6O7E - chains C and E of the 8 polymer chains in the assembly; structure by electron microscopy, 3.20 A resolution.

[Chain C]
Name: Csm3
Organism: Thermococcus onnurineus (strain NA1)
UniProt: B6YWC0 (B6YWC0_THEON); residues 1-290 here = UniProt positions 1-290
Chain sequence (291 residues; row label = number of the first residue in the row; numbering starts at 0):
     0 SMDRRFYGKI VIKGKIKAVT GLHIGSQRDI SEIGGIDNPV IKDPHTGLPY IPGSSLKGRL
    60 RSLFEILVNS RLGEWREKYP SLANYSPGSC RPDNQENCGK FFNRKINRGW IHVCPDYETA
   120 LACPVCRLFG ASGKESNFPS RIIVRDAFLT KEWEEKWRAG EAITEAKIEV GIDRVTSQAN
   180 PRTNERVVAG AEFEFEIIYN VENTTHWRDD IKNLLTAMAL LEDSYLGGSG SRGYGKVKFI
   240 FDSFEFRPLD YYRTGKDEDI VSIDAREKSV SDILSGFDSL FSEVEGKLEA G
Disordered / not traced: 0-3, 28-33, 288-290
Sequence notes: expression tag (0)
Metal / ion sites: Zn2+: H111, C113, C122, C125

[Chain E]
Name: Csm4
Organism: Thermococcus onnurineus (strain NA1)
UniProt: B6YWC1 (B6YWC1_THEON); numbering as in UniProt (aligned over 1-289)
Chain sequence (289 residues; each row starts with the number of its first residue):
     1 MPKFIAVKLI PKGPFRDIPR ADTLFGAIGN AISAIHGQSA VEELVDAFVG GARISSAFPY
    61 SGDTYYLPKP LSVEPALEGI LTGLDEEERY TTAKRLRKAK YLDLKNFELA LRLRPFTIPE
   121 EIPYARVDVP RVVLDRVTQD SSIYFWEEIR FREKSGVYFL YSGPREVFDG YIAPAMRFLG
   181 DTGIGGKSTW GAGLFEVEFH EMKIDAPGSE YSVTLSNALP TKTPVLWRLL RKGGWSFGRR
   241 KPRMTFIAEG SIVKNDPGGM ERLELGLSHE VYVYGLTFPL GVELPEGLE
Disordered / not traced: 1, 288-289

[How chain C and chain E interact]
Contacting residue pairs (63):
  F5(C) with A34(E); F178(E), hydrophobic
  K8(C) with F178(E); D181(E)
  S25(C) with P130(E)
  D42(C) with R150(E)
  P43(C) with V127(E), hydrophobic; R150(E)
  H44(C) with R150(E), hydrogen bond (side chain-backbone); F151(E); R152(E), hydrogen bond
  Y49(C) with R150(E), hydrogen bond
  G52(C) with W190(E)
  S53(C) with R131(E), hydrogen bond; W190(E)
  K56(C) with T189(E)
  S61(C) with R136(E)
  E64(C) with R136(E), salt bridge
  I65(C) with R136(E)
  R90(C) with D135(E), salt bridge; T138(E); D140(E), salt bridge
  F101(C) with R136(E)
  I105(C) with V133(E), hydrophobic
  N106(C) with S142(E)
  R107(C) with D140(E); S141(E), hydrogen bond (side chain-backbone); S142(E), hydrogen bond (backbone-side chain)
  G108(C) with D135(E)
  W109(C) with D135(E), hydrogen bond (backbone-side chain); R136(E)
  I110(C) with V133(E), hydrophobic; L134(E); R136(E)
  E134(C) with R239(E), salt bridge
  S139(C) with T189(E), hydrogen bond
  I141(C) with T189(E), hydrogen bond (backbone-side chain)
  I142(C) with D181(E); S188(E); T189(E); G191(E); L194(E), hydrophobic
  V143(C) with T189(E), hydrogen bond (backbone-backbone); W190(E); G191(E), hydrogen bond (backbone-backbone)
  R144(C) with K12(E), hydrogen bond (side chain-backbone); G191(E); L194(E)
  D145(C) with P14(E); W190(E)
  F147(C) with R150(E)
  I197(C) with D181(E)
  R246(C) with D181(E), salt bridge
  L248(C) with I35(E), hydrophobic
  Y251(C) with P174(E); R177(E), hydrogen bond (backbone-side chain); F178(E), hydrophobic; D181(E), hydrogen bond
  R252(C) with I35(E); P174(E); R177(E), hydrogen bond (backbone-side chain)
  T253(C) with R177(E)
  G254(C) with R177(E)
Interface residues without a listed pair, chain C (39 interface residues in all): R60, S88, N136
Interface residues without a listed pair, chain E (34 interface residues in all): Y124, A125, V129, V137, T182, G238

[Overview]
39 residues of chain C and 34 residues of chain E are in contact, with 15 hydrogen bonds and 5 salt bridges.
Polar pairs include E64(C)-R136(E), R90(C)-D135(E) and R90(C)-D140(E). The Zn2+ site is built by H111(C),
C113(C), C122(C) and C125(C).
Chain C is Csm3 and chain E is Csm4, both from Thermococcus onnurineus (strain NA1); the structure, Cryo-EM
structure of Csm-crRNA-target RNA ternary complex in complex with AMPPNP in type III-A CRISPR-Cas system, was
determined by electron microscopy together with 6O73, 6O74, 6O75, 6O78, 6O79, 6O7B and 3 further entries from
the same study.
